Entry 7UVU (X-ray diffraction, 3.24 A resolution); this record covers chains E and F of the 7 polymer chains in the assembly.

== Chain E (and F) ==
Protein: ATP-dependent Clp protease proteolytic subunit, mitochondrial
Organism: Homo sapiens
Notes: EC 3.4.21.92; chain F of this document is another copy of the same molecule, construct and numbering; everything in this record applies to it too
UniProtKB: Q16740 (CLPP_HUMAN); residues 58-277 here = UniProt positions 58-277
Sequence (221 residues; numbered 57 to 277; the number before each row is that of its first residue):
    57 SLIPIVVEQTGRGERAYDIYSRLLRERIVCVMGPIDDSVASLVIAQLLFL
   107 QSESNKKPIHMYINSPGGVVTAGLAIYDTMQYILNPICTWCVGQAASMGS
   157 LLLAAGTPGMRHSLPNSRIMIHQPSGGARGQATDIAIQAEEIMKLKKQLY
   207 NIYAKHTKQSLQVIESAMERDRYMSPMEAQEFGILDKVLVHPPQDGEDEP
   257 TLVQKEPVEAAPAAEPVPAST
Not modelled in the structure: 57, 65-70, 182-187, 249-277 (chain F: 57, 65-68, 182-188, 250-277)
Sequence notes: cloning artifact (57)
Ligand contacts:
  - TR-107 (OY9; 3-({3-[(4-chlorophenyl)methyl]-4-oxo-3,5,7,8-tetrahydropyrido[4,3-d]pyrimidin-6(4H)-yl}methyl)benzonitrile), molecule 1: Arg78, Leu79, Glu82, Ile84, His116, Tyr118, Trp146, Val148, Leu170
  - TR-107 (OY9), molecule 2: Ile100, Ala101, Leu104, Phe105, Ser108, Thr135, Tyr138
Swiss-Prot annotation at these positions:
  - active site: Ser153 (Nucleophile), His178
  - modified residue: Lys200 (N6-succinyllysine), Lys211 (N6-acetyllysine)
  - natural variant: Thr145 (T145P: In PRLTS3), Cys147 (C147S: In PRLTS3), Tyr229 (Y229D: In PRLTS3)
  - mutagenesis: Leu58 to Ile61 (Abolishes protease activity), Ser153 (S153A/C: Abolishes protease activity)
From the paper describing this entry:
  - binding site for TR-107: Glu82, Gln107, His116, Tyr118, Tyr138, Trp146
  - catalytic residues: Ser153, His178, Asp227 (citing earlier work)

== How chain E and chain F interact ==
Contacting residue pairs (54; chain E residue first):
  Ile59(E) with Leu58(F), hydrophobic
  Arg71(E) with Val63(F); Glu70(F), salt bridge; Ala72(F)
  Tyr73(E) with Val63(F)
  Ser77(E) with Pro60(F); Ile61(F), hydrogen bond (side chain-backbone)
  Leu80(E) with Pro60(F), hydrophobic; Val62(F), hydrophobic
  Asp93(E) with Asn120(F)
  Ser97(E) with Tyr76(F), hydrogen bond; Met88(F)
  Leu98(E) with Leu58(F); Pro60(F); Tyr76(F), hydrogen bond (backbone-side chain)
  Ala101(E) with Ile75(F); Leu79(F), hydrophobic
  Gln102(E) with Pro60(F); Ile75(F)
  Leu104(E) with Tyr118(F)
  Phe105(E) with Val62(F), hydrophobic; Arg78(F)
  Thr127(E) with Gly149(F); Gln150(F)
  Ala131(E) with Val148(F), hydrophobic; Gly149(F)
  Tyr133(E) with Asn172(F)
  Asp134(E) with Leu170(F); Pro171(F); Asn172(F), hydrogen bond; Ser173(F)
  Gln137(E) with Val246(F); His247(F), hydrogen bond (backbone-side chain)
  Tyr138(E) with Leu170(F), hydrophobic; Val246(F); His247(F); Pro248(F); Pro249(F)
  Leu140(E) with Pro248(F)
  Asp190(E) with Gln150(F), hydrogen bond; Tyr229(F)
  Ile191(E) with Pro122(F), hydrophobic; Met176(F), hydrophobic; Tyr229(F)
  Ile193(E) with Tyr229(F), hydrophobic
  Gln194(E) with Asp227(F), hydrogen bond
  Glu197(E) with Arg174(F), salt bridge; Tyr229(F)
  Lys200(E) with Arg174(F); Arg228(F)
  Leu201(E) with Arg174(F)
  Gln204(E) with Asn172(F), hydrogen bond; Arg174(F)
  Ile208(E) with Asn172(F)
Interface residues without a listed pair, chain E (34 interface residues in all): Asp74, Arg81, Ser94, Ala96, Ile100, Leu130
Interface residues without a listed pair, chain F (33 interface residues in all): Ile59, Ala152

== Summary ==
34 residues of chain E face 33 of chain F across their interface, with 8 hydrogen bonds and 2 salt bridges.
Polar contacts include Arg71(E)-Glu70(F), Glu197(E)-Arg174(F) and Ser77(E)-Ile61(F). Chain E binds TR-107. The
paper reports catalytic residues Ser153(E), His178(E) and Asp227(E); a binding site for TR-107 at Glu82(E),
Gln107(E) and His116(E) among others.
Chain E and chain F are both ATP-dependent Clp protease proteolytic subunit, mitochondrial (Homo sapiens); the
structure, Crystal structure of human ClpP protease in complex with TR-107, was determined by X-ray
diffraction together with 7UVM, 7UVN, 7UVR and 7UW0 from the same study.
